PDB entry 4ZNK | X-ray diffraction, 1.93 A resolution | chain A

# Chain A
Protein: Phage terminase large subunit
Source organism: Thermus phage P7426
Reference sequence: A7XXR1 (A7XXR1_9CAUD); numbering as in UniProt (aligned over 1-256)
Sequence (274 residues; each row starts with the number of its first residue; numbers below 1 keep their minus sign (Gly-4 is residue -4)):
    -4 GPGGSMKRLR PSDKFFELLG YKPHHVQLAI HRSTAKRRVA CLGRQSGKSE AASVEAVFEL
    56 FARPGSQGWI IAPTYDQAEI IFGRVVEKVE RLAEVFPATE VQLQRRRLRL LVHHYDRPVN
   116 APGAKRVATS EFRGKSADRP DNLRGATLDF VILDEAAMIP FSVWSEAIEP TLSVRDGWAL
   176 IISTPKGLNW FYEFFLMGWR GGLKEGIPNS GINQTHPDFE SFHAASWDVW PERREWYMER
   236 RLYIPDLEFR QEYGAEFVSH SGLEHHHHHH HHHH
Not modelled in the structure: -4 to 2, 261-269
Construct notes: expression tag (-4 to 0, 257-269)
From the paper describing this entry:
  - binding site for sulfate ion: Arg101
  - mutagenesis - R39A, R139A, R139A/E150A, E150A, R235A: abolished catalytic activity
  - catalytic residues: Arg139
  - mutagenesis - W231A, Y238A: decreased catalytic activity
  - mutagenesis - R101E: abolished binding to DNA
  - mutagenesis - R101E: unchanged catalytic activity
  - mutagenesis - R39A, R58A: unchanged binding to DNA

# In short
The paper reports the catalytic residue Arg139; R39A, R139A and R139A/E150A, among others, abolish catalytic
activity; 9 substitutions were tested in all.
Chain A is Phage terminase large subunit (Thermus phage P7426); the structure, Thermus Phage P74-26 Large
Terminase ATPase domain from (P 32 2 1 space group), was determined by X-ray diffraction, deposited together
with 4ZNI, 4ZNJ and 4ZNL.
